PDB entry 5OY7 | X-ray diffraction, 5.77 A resolution (low resolution: residue-level contacts below are approximate; hydrogen-bond / salt-bridge calls are withheld) | chains c and g of the 34 polymer chains in the assembly

# Chain c
Molecule: Histone H3
From: Xenopus laevis
UniProt: Q92133 (Q92133_XENLA); residues 1-135 here correspond to UniProt positions 2-136 (UniProt number = residue number + 1)
Amino-acid sequence (135 residues; each row starts with the number of its first residue):
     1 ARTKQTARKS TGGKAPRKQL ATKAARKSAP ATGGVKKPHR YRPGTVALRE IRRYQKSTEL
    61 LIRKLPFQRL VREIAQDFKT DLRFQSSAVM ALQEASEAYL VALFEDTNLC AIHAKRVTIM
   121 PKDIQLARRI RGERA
Disordered / not traced: 1-38
Differences from the reference sequence: conflict Ala102 (Gly103 in Q92133), Ala111 (Gly112 in Q92133)

# Chain g
Molecule: 634-nt DNA strand
From: synthetic construct
Sequence (634 nucleotides; numbered -2 to 628 plus 3 insertion-coded residues; the number before each row is that of its first residue; numbers below 1 keep their minus sign (DG-2 is residue -2)):
    -2 GATATCCCCT GGAGAATCCC GGTGCCGAGG CCGCTCAATT GGTCGTAGAC AGCTCTAGCA
    58 CCGCTTAAAC GCACGTACGC GCTGTCCCCC GCGTTTTAAC CGCCAAGGGG ATTACTCCCT
   118 AGTCTCCAGG CACGTGTCAG ATATATACAT CCTGTGCAGT ACTCCCTGGA GAATCCC
  174A G
   175 GTGCCGAGGC CGCTCAATTG GTCGTAGACA GCTCTAGCAC CGCTTAAACG CACGTACGCG
   235 CTGTCCCCCG CGTTTTAACC GCCAAGGGGA TTACTCCCTA GTCTCCAGGC ACGTGTCAGA
   295 TATATACATC CTGTGCAGTA CTCCCTGGAG AATCCCGG
  332A T
   333 GCCGAGGCCG CTCAATTGGT CGTAGACAGC TCTAGCACCG CTTAAACGCA CGTACGCGCT
   393 GTCCCCCGCG TTTTAACCGC CAAGGGGATT ACTCCCTAGT CTCCAGGCAC GTGTCAGATA
   453 TATACATCCT GTGCAGTACT CCCTGGAGAA TCCC
  486A G
   487 GTGCCGAGGC CGCTCAATTG GTCGTAGACA GCTCTAGCAC CGCTTAAACG CACGTACGCG
   547 CTGTCCCCCG CGTTTTAACC GCCAAGGGGA TTACTCCCTA GTCTCCAGGC ACGTGTCAGA
   607 TATATACATC CTGTGCGATA TC
Disordered / not traced: -2 to 3, 174A, 332A, 486A, 623-628

# Chain c / chain g interface
Residue-residue contacts - 27 pairs, chain c then chain g:
  His39(c) - DA12(g)
  His39(c) - DC89(g)
  Arg40(c) - DG88(g)
  Arg40(c) - DC89(g)
  Tyr41(c) - DA13(g)
  Tyr41(c) - DG88(g)
  Tyr41(c) - DC89(g)
  Pro43(c) - DC87(g)
  Pro43(c) - DG88(g)
  Gly44(c) - DC87(g)
  Gly44(c) - DG88(g)
  Thr45(c) - DG88(g)
  Val46(c) - DG88(g)
  Val46(c) - DC89(g)
  Ala47(c) - DG88(g)
  Arg49(c) - DA13(g)
  Arg49(c) - DT14(g)
  Arg63(c) - DA96(g)
  Arg63(c) - DC97(g)
  Lys64(c) - DC97(g)
  Leu65(c) - DA96(g)
  Leu65(c) - DC97(g)
  Pro66(c) - DA96(g)
  Arg69(c) - DA96(g)
  Asp81(c) - DG106(g)
  Arg83(c) - DG105(g)
  Arg83(c) - DG106(g)
Other interface residues (no listed pair), chain c (17 interface residues in all): Arg42

# In short
17 residues of chain c and 10 residues of chain g are in contact.
Chain c is Histone H3 (Xenopus laevis) and chain g is a 634-nt DNA strand (synthetic construct); the
structure, Structure of the 4_601_157 tetranucleosome (P1 form), was determined by X-ray diffraction (same
publication as 5OXV).
